PDB entry 9BTL | electron microscopy, 2.96 A resolution | chains A and I of the 8 polymer chains in the assembly

Chain A:
Protein: Envelope glycoprotein Gp120
Source organism: Human immunodeficiency virus 1
Reference sequence: Q2N0S6 (Q2N0S6_9HIV1); the construct lacks a stretch of the UniProt sequence and is renumbered around it, so the offset changes along the chain: 31-141 = UniProt 30-140; 150-185 = UniProt 141-176; 188-309 = UniProt 187-308; 312-323 = UniProt 309-320; 2 more segments
Chain sequence (476 residues; each row starts with the number of its first residue; note: 26 numbers in that range are skipped by the numbering (no residue carries them; nothing is unmodelled there); a row labelled like 185A-185J holds insertion residues (185A, then the next letters in order)):
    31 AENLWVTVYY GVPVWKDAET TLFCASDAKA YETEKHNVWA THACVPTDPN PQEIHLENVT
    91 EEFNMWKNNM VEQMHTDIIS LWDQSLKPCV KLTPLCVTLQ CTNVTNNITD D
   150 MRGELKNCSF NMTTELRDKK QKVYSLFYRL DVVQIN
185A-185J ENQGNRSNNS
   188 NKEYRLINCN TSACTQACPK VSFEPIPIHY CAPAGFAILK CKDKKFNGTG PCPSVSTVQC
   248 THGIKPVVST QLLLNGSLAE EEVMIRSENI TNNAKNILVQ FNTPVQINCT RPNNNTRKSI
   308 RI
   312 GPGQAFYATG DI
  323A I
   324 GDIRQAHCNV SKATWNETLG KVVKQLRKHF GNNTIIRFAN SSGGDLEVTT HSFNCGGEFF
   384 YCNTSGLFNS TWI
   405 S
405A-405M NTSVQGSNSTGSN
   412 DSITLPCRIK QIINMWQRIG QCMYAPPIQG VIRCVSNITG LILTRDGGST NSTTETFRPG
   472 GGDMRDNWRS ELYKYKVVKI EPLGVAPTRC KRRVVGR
Unresolved in the structure: 31-32, 58-65, 185A-185J, 405A-405M, 506-508
Disulfide bonds: Cys54-Cys74, Cys119-Cys205, Cys126-Cys196, Cys131-Cys157, Cys201-Cys433, Cys218-Cys247, Cys228-Cys239, Cys296-Cys331, Cys378-Cys445, Cys385-Cys418
Glycans and other covalent adducts: N-acetylglucosamine (NAG) linked to Asn88, Asn133, Asn137, Asn156, Asn160, Asn197, Asn234, Asn262, Asn276, Asn295, Asn301, Asn332, Asn339, Asn355, Asn363, Asn386, Asn392, Asn448
Construct notes: engineered mutation Cys201 (Ile200 in Q2N0S6), Asn332 (Thr330 in Q2N0S6), Cys433 (Ala430 in Q2N0S6), Cys501 (Ala498 in Q2N0S6)
What the authors report for this chain:
  - post-translational modification sites: Asn156, Asn160

Chain I:
Protein: Envelope glycoprotein Gp120
Source organism: Human immunodeficiency virus 1
Reference sequence: Q2N0S6 (Q2N0S6_9HIV1); the construct lacks a stretch of the UniProt sequence and is renumbered around it, so the offset changes along the chain: 31-136 = UniProt 30-135; 145-185 = UniProt 136-176; 188-309 = UniProt 187-308; 312-323 = UniProt 309-320; 2 more segments
Chain sequence (476 residues; each row starts with the number of its first residue; note: 25 numbers in that range are skipped by the numbering (no residue carries them; nothing is unmodelled there); a row labelled like 185A-185J holds insertion residues (185A, then the next letters in order)):
    31 AENLWVTVYY GVPVWKDAET TLFCASDAKA YETEKHNVWA THACVPTDPN PQEIHLENVT
    91 EEFNMWKNNM VEQMHTDIIS LWDQSLKPCV KLTPLCVTLQ CTNVTN
   145 NITDDMRGEL KNCSFNMTTE LRDKKQKVYS LFYRLDVVQI N
185A-185J ENQGNRSNNS
   188 NKEYRLINCN TSACTQACPK VSFEPIPIHY CAPAGFAILK CKDKKFNGTG PCPSVSTVQC
   248 THGIKPVVST QLLLNGSLAE EEVMIRSENI TNNAKNILVQ FNTPVQINCT RPNNNTRKSI
   308 RI
   312 GPGQAFYATG DI
  323A I
   324 GDIRQAHCNV SKATWNETLG KVVKQLRKHF GNNTIIRFAN SSGGDLEVTT HSFNCGGEFF
   384 YCNTSGLFNS TWIS
397A-397L NTSVQGSNSTGS
   406 N
   412 DSITLPCRIK QIINMWQRIG QCMYAPPIQG VIRCVSNITG LILTRDGGST NSTTETFRPG
   472 GGDMRDNWRS ELYKYKVVKI EPLGVAPTRC KRRVVGR
Unresolved in the structure: 31-32, 58-65, 185A-185J, 397A-397L, 506-508
Disulfide bonds: Cys54-Cys74, Cys119-Cys205, Cys126-Cys196, Cys131-Cys157, Cys201-Cys433, Cys218-Cys247, Cys228-Cys239, Cys296-Cys331, Cys378-Cys445, Cys385-Cys418
Glycans and other covalent adducts: N-acetylglucosamine (NAG) linked to Asn88, Asn133, Asn145, Asn156, Asn160, Asn197, Asn234, Asn262, Asn276, Asn295, Asn301, Asn332, Asn339, Asn355, Asn363, Asn386, Asn392, Asn448
Construct notes: engineered mutation Cys201 (Ile200 in Q2N0S6), Asn332 (Thr330 in Q2N0S6), Cys433 (Ala430 in Q2N0S6), Cys501 (Ala498 in Q2N0S6)
What the authors report for this chain:
  - post-translational modification sites: Asn156, Asn160

Interface between chain A and chain I:
Residue-residue contacts (21):
  Pro124(A) with Arg166(I), hydrogen bond (backbone-side chain)
  Cys126(A) with Glu164(I); Leu165(I); Arg166(I), hydrogen bond (backbone-backbone)
  Val127(A) with Leu165(I); Arg166(I); Asp167(I)
  Thr128(A) with Leu165(I); Asp167(I), hydrogen bond; Lys168(I)
  Asn160(A) with Arg166(I), hydrogen bond (backbone-side chain)
  Met161(A) with Arg166(I)
  Thr162(A) with Arg166(I)
  Ile184(A) with Leu165(I), hydrophobic
  Arg192(A) with Leu165(I)
  Cys196(A) with Pro313(I)
  Asn197(A) with Glu164(I); Arg308(I)
  Thr198(A) with Gly314(I)
  Ser199(A) with Pro313(I); Gly314(I)
Other interface residues (no listed pair), chain A (15 interface residues in all): Thr123, Ala200

In short:
The interface between chain A and chain I involves 15 residues on one side and 8 on the other, with 4 hydrogen
bonds. Polar contacts include Pro124(A)-Arg166(I), Thr128(A)-Asp167(I) and Asn160(A)-Arg166(I).
N-acetylglucosamine is covalently linked to Asn88(A), Asn133(A), Asn137(A), Asn156(A), Asn160(A) and Asn197(A)
and 12 more. The paper reports modification sites Asn156(A), Asn160(A) and Asn156(I) among others.
Both chains are Envelope glycoprotein Gp120 (Human immunodeficiency virus 1). Entry 9BTL (Cryo-EM structure of
rhesus antibody 41328-a.01 in complex with HIV-1 Env BG505 DS-SOSIP) was determined by electron microscopy
(same publication as 9BNK, 9BNM, 9BNP, 9BTH, 9BTI, 9BTJ and 9BTV).
